PDB entry 7UUS | electron microscopy, 8.00 A resolution (low resolution: residue-level contacts below are approximate; hydrogen-bond / salt-bridge calls are withheld) | chains Q and S of the 20 polymer chains in the assembly

[Chain Q (and S)]
Molecule: [NiFe]-Hydrogenase Huc Membrane Associated Subunit
From: Mycolicibacterium smegmatis MC2 155
Notes: chain S of this document is another copy of the same molecule, construct and numbering; everything in this record applies to it too
UniProt: A0QUM5 (A0QUM5_MYCS2); residues 2-189 here = UniProt positions 2-189
Sequence (188 residues; each row starts with the number of its first residue):
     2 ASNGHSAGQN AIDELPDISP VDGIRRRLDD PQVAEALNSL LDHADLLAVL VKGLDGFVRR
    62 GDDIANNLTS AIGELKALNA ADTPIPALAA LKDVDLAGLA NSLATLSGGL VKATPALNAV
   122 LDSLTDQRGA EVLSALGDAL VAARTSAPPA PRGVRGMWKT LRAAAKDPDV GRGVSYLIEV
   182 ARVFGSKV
Disordered / not traced: 2-19
Small-molecule neighbours:
  - menaquinone-9 (MQ9), molecule 1: Gly-62, Asp-63, Ala-66
  - menaquinone-9 (MQ9), molecule 2: Ala-72, Ile-73, Leu-76

[How chain Q and chain S interact]
Residue-residue contacts - 118 pairs, chain Q then chain S:
  Arg-26(Q) / Val-22(S)
  Arg-26(Q) / Arg-26(S)
  Leu-29(Q) / Pro-21(S)
  Leu-29(Q) / Val-22(S)
  Asp-30(Q) / Pro-21(S)
  Asp-30(Q) / Val-22(S)
  Ala-35(Q) / Pro-21(S)
  Asn-39(Q) / Gly-24(S)
  Asn-39(Q) / Ile-25(S)
  Asn-39(Q) / Arg-28(S)
  Leu-42(Q) / Arg-28(S)
  Leu-42(Q) / Val-34(S)
  Leu-42(Q) / Leu-38(S)
  Asp-43(Q) / Arg-28(S)
  Ala-45(Q) / Ala-37(S)
  Asp-46(Q) / Gln-33(S)
  Asp-46(Q) / Ala-37(S)
  Ala-49(Q) / Ala-37(S)
  Ala-49(Q) / Ser-40(S)
  Ala-49(Q) / Leu-41(S)
  Val-52(Q) / Leu-41(S)
  Val-52(Q) / His-44(S)
  Val-52(Q) / Leu-48(S)
  Lys-53(Q) / His-44(S)
  Leu-55(Q) / Leu-47(S)
  Leu-55(Q) / Leu-51(S)
  Asp-56(Q) / His-44(S)
  Asp-56(Q) / Leu-47(S)
  Leu-89(Q) / Ile-86(S)
  Ala-90(Q) / Thr-84(S)
  Ala-90(Q) / Ile-86(S)
  Lys-93(Q) / Pro-85(S)
  Lys-93(Q) / Ile-86(S)
  Leu-97(Q) / Ala-88(S)
  Ala-101(Q) / Ala-90(S)
  Ala-101(Q) / Ala-91(S)
  Ala-101(Q) / Val-95(S)
  Asn-102(Q) / Ala-91(S)
  Leu-104(Q) / Val-95(S)
  Leu-104(Q) / Leu-100(S)
  Ala-105(Q) / Asp-94(S)
  Ala-105(Q) / Val-95(S)
  Ser-108(Q) / Asp-96(S)
  Ser-108(Q) / Leu-100(S)
  Leu-111(Q) / Leu-100(S)
  Leu-111(Q) / Ser-103(S)
  Val-112(Q) / Gly-99(S)
  Val-112(Q) / Leu-100(S)
  Val-112(Q) / Ser-103(S)
  Thr-115(Q) / Ser-103(S)
  Thr-115(Q) / Thr-106(S)
  Thr-115(Q) / Leu-107(S)
  Leu-118(Q) / Leu-107(S)
  Asn-119(Q) / Thr-106(S)
  Asn-119(Q) / Leu-107(S)
  Leu-122(Q) / Leu-107(S)
  Leu-122(Q) / Leu-111(S)
  Leu-122(Q) / Ala-114(S)
  Leu-125(Q) / Ala-114(S)
  Leu-125(Q) / Ala-117(S)
  Thr-126(Q) / Gly-110(S)
  Thr-126(Q) / Lys-113(S)
  Ala-131(Q) / Ala-117(S)
  Val-133(Q) / Phe-185(S)
  Leu-134(Q) / Val-121(S)
  Ala-136(Q) / Phe-185(S)
  Ala-136(Q) / Lys-188(S)
  Leu-137(Q) / Phe-185(S)
  Gly-138(Q) / Ser-124(S)
  Asp-139(Q) / Lys-188(S)
  Ala-140(Q) / Val-181(S)
  Ala-140(Q) / Val-184(S)
  Ala-140(Q) / Phe-185(S)
  Leu-141(Q) / Tyr-177(S)
  Leu-141(Q) / Val-181(S)
  Val-142(Q) / Ser-124(S)
  Val-142(Q) / Asp-127(S)
  Val-142(Q) / Arg-129(S)
  Val-142(Q) / Gly-130(S)
  Ala-143(Q) / Val-184(S)
  Ala-144(Q) / Tyr-177(S)
  Ala-144(Q) / Glu-180(S)
  Ala-144(Q) / Val-181(S)
  Arg-145(Q) / Glu-132(S)
  Arg-145(Q) / Val-133(S)
  Arg-145(Q) / Tyr-177(S)
  Thr-146(Q) / Arg-129(S)
  Ser-147(Q) / Glu-180(S)
  Ala-148(Q) / Glu-180(S)
  Pro-149(Q) / Ser-176(S)
  Pro-149(Q) / Glu-180(S)
  Pro-150(Q) / Ser-176(S)
  Ala-151(Q) / Pro-169(S)
  Ala-151(Q) / Arg-173(S)
  Ala-151(Q) / Ser-176(S)
  Pro-152(Q) / Gly-172(S)
  Pro-152(Q) / Ser-176(S)
  Gly-154(Q) / Ala-166(S)
  Val-155(Q) / Arg-163(S)
  Val-155(Q) / Ala-166(S)
  Val-155(Q) / Lys-167(S)
  Met-158(Q) / Val-175(S)
  Thr-161(Q) / Ile-179(S)
  Ala-165(Q) / Ile-179(S)
  Asp-168(Q) / Arg-183(S)
  Asp-170(Q) / Ala-182(S)
  Asp-170(Q) / Arg-183(S)
  Asp-170(Q) / Gly-186(S)
  Asp-170(Q) / Ser-187(S)
  Val-171(Q) / Ile-179(S)
  Val-171(Q) / Ala-182(S)
  Val-171(Q) / Arg-183(S)
  Arg-173(Q) / Gly-186(S)
  Arg-173(Q) / Ser-187(S)
  Arg-173(Q) / Val-189(S)
  Gly-174(Q) / Ala-182(S)
  Gly-174(Q) / Gly-186(S)
  Tyr-177(Q) / Phe-185(S)
Interface residues without a listed pair, chain Q (67 interface residues in all): Leu-48, Val-59, Leu-92, Ser-135, Leu-162
Interface residues without a listed pair, chain S (66 interface residues in all): Leu-89, Pro-116, Leu-118, Ala-120

[Overview]
67 residues of chain Q face 66 of chain S across their interface. Bound to chain Q: menaquinone-9.
Chain Q and chain S are both [NiFe]-Hydrogenase Huc Membrane Associated Subunit (Mycolicibacterium smegmatis
MC2 155); the structure, The CryoEM structure of the [NiFe]-hydrogenase Huc from Mycobacterium smegmatis -
Full complex focused refinement of ..., was determined by electron microscopy (same publication as 7UTD, 7UUR
and 8DQV).
